7L8X - chains C and F of the 8 polymer chains in the assembly; structure by electron microscopy, 3.00 A resolution.

# Chain C
Name: BG505 SOSIP.v5.2 N241/N289 - gp120
From: Human immunodeficiency virus 1
Sequence (503 residues; row label = number of the first residue in the row; note: 13 numbers in that range are skipped by the numbering (no residue carries them; nothing is unmodelled there); a row labelled like 185A-185J holds insertion residues (185A, then the next letters in order); numbers below 1 keep their minus sign (Met-1 is residue -1)):
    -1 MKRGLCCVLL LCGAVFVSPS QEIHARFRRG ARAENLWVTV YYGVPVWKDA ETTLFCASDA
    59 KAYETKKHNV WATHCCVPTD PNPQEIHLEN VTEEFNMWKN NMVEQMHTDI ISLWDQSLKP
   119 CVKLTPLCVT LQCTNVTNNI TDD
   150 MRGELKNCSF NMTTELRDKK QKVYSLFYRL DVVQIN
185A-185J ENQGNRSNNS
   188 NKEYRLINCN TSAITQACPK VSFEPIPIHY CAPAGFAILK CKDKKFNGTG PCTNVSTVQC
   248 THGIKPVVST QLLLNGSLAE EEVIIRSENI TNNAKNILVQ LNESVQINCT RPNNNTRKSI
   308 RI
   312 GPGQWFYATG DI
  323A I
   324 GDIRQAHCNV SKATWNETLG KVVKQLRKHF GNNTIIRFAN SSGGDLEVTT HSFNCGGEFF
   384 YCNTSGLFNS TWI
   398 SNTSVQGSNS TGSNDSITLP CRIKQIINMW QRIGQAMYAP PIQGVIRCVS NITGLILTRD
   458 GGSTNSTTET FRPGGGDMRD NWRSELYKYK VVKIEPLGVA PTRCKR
Unresolved in the structure: -1 to 32, 61-65, 185A-185J, 398-412
Cystine bridges: Cys54-Cys73, Cys119-Cys205, Cys126-Cys196, Cys131-Cys157, Cys218-Cys247, Cys228-Cys239, Cys296-Cys331, Cys378-Cys445, Cys385-Cys418
Glycans and other covalent adducts: N-acetylglucosamine (NAG) linked to Asn88, Asn133, Asn156, Asn160, Asn197, Asn234, Asn241, Asn262, Asn276, Asn289, Asn295, Asn301, Asn332, Asn339, Asn355, Asn363, Asn386, Asn392, Asn448

# Chain F
Name: BG505 SOSIP.v5.2 N241/N289 - gp41
From: Human immunodeficiency virus 1
Sequence (145 residues; numbered 520 to 664; the number before each row is that of its first residue):
   520 LGFLGAAGST MGAASMTLTV QARNLLSGIV QQQSNLLRAP ECQQHLLKLT VWGIKQLQAR
   580 VLAVERYLRD QQLLGIWGCS GKLICCTNVP WNSTWSNRNL SEIWDNMTWL QWDKEISNYT
   640 QIIYGLLEES QNQQEKNEQD LLALD
Unresolved in the structure: 658-664
Cystine bridges: Cys598-Cys604
Glycans and other covalent adducts: N-acetylglucosamine (NAG) linked to Asn611, Asn618, Asn637

# Interface between chain C and chain F
Residue-residue contacts (6):
  Glu49(C) with Leu556(F); Arg557(F)
  Thr50(C) with Leu556(F)
  Thr51(C) with Leu556(F)
  Ser110(C) with Leu566(F)
  Gln114(C) with Leu568(F)
Interface residues without a listed pair, chain C (9 interface residues in all): Glu102, Thr106, Asp107, Lys117
Interface residues without a listed pair, chain F (6 interface residues in all): Glu560, Lys567

# Overview
The interface between chain C and chain F involves 9 residues on one side and 6 on the other. Covalently
linked N-acetylglucosamine: at Asn88(C), Asn133(C), Asn156(C), Asn160(C), Asn197(C) and Asn234(C) and 13 more.
N-acetylglucosamine is covalently linked to Asn611(F), Asn618(F) and Asn637(F).
Here chain C is BG505 SOSIP.v5.2 N241/N289 - gp120 and chain F is BG505 SOSIP.v5.2 N241/N289 - gp41, both from
Human immunodeficiency virus 1. Entry 7L8X (BG505 SOSIP.v5.2 N241/N289 in complex with the polyclonal Fab
pAbC-4 from animal Rh.33311 (Wk26 time point)) was determined by electron microscopy, deposited together with
7L7T, 7L7U, 7L85, 7L86, 7L87, 7L88 and 15 further entries.
